1TK5 - chains T and A of the 4 polymer chains in the assembly; structure by X-ray diffraction, 2.20 A resolution.

# Chain T
Molecule: 26-nt DNA strand
Sequence (26 nucleotides; each row starts with the number of its first residue):
   851 CCCGCTGGCA CTGGCCGTCG TTTTCG
Unresolved in the structure: 851-854, 868-876
Modified positions: 8OG (8-oxo-2'-deoxy-guanosine-5'-monophosphate) at position 854

# Chain A
Name: DNA polymerase
Organism: Enterobacteria phage T7
Notes: EC 2.7.7.7
UniProtKB: P00581 (DPOL_BPT7); residue numbers follow UniProt; this construct covers 1-117, 124-704
Amino-acid sequence (698 residues; each row starts with the number of its first residue; note: 6 numbers in that range are skipped by the numbering (no residue carries them; nothing is unmodelled there)):
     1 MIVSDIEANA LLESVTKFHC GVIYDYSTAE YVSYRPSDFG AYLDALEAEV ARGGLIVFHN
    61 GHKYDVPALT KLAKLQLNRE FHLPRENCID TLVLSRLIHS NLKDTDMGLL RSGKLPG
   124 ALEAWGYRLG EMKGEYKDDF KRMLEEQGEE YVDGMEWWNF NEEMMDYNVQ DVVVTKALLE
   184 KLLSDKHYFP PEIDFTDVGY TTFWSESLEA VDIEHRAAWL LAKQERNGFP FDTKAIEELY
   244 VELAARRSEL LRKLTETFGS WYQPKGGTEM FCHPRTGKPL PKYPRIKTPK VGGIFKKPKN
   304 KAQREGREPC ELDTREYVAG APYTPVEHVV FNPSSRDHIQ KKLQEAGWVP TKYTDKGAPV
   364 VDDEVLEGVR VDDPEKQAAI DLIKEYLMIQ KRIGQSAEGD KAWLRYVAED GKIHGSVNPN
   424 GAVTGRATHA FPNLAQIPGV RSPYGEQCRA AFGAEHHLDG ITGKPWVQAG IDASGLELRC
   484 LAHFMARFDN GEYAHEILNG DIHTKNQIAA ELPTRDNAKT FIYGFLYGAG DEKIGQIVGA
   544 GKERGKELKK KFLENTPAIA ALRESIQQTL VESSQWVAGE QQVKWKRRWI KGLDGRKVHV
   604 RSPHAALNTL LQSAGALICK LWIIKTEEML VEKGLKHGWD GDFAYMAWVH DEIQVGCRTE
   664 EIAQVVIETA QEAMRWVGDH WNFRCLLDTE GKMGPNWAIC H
Unresolved in the structure: 302-303, 311-312, 533-536, 577-585
Bound ions: Mg2+ near Asp5 (its only coordinating residue here)
Swiss-Prot annotation at these positions:
  - binding site (Mg(2+)): Asp5, Glu7, Asp174, Asp475, Ala476, Asp654
  - binding site (substrate): His506, Arg518, Lys522, Tyr526
Reported in the primary citation:
  - conformationally variable residues (order/disorder transition, side-chain flip): Tyr530, Gly531 to Lys536

# How chain T and chain A interact
Residue-residue contacts - 38 pairs, chain T then chain A:
  DC855(T) - Tyr530(A)  base contact
  DC855(T) - His607(A)  salt bridge to the phosphate
  DC855(T) - Asn611(A)  sugar contact
  DC855(T) - Gln615(A)  base contact
  DT856(T) - Ala425(A)  phosphate contact
  DT856(T) - Val426(A)  phosphate contact
  DT856(T) - Arg429(A)  base contact
  DT856(T) - Arg604(A)  salt bridge to the phosphate
  DT856(T) - Gln615(A)  hydrogen bond to the sugar
  DG857(T) - Ala425(A)  phosphate contact
  DG857(T) - Val426(A)  hydrogen bond to the phosphate
  DG857(T) - Thr431(A)  phosphate contact
  DG857(T) - Gln439(A)  base contact
  DG857(T) - Arg604(A)  salt bridge to the phosphate
  DG858(T) - His432(A)  sugar contact
  DG858(T) - Ala433(A)  phosphate contact
  DG858(T) - Asn436(A)  hydrogen bond to the sugar
  DG858(T) - Gln439(A)  hydrogen bond to the base
  DC859(T) - Lys404(A)  salt bridge to the phosphate
  DC859(T) - Ala433(A)  phosphate contact
  DC859(T) - Phe434(A)  hydrogen bond to the phosphate
  DC859(T) - Pro435(A)  phosphate contact
  DC859(T) - Asn436(A)  phosphate contact
  DC859(T) - Gln439(A)  sugar contact
  DA860(T) - Gly397(A)  sugar contact
  DA860(T) - Gly402(A)  phosphate contact
  DA860(T) - Asp403(A)  hydrogen bond to the phosphate
  DA860(T) - Lys404(A)  hydrogen bond to the phosphate
  DA860(T) - Ala405(A)  phosphate contact
  DC861(T) - Ser337(A)  phosphate contact
  DC861(T) - Gln393(A)  hydrogen bond to the phosphate
  DC861(T) - Gly397(A)  phosphate contact
  DT862(T) - Asn335(A)  hydrogen bond to the phosphate
  DT862(T) - Ser337(A)  phosphate contact
  DT862(T) - Ser338(A)  hydrogen bond to the phosphate
  DG863(T) - Ser338(A)  hydrogen bond to the phosphate
  DG863(T) - Asp340(A)  phosphate contact
  DG863(T) - His341(A)  salt bridge to the phosphate
Other interface residues (no listed pair), chain A (32 interface residues in all): Lys103, Lys394, Gln398, Glu401, Gly424, Ala608

# Overview
9 residues of chain T and 32 residues of chain A are in contact, with 11 hydrogen bonds and 5 salt bridges.
Polar contacts include DG858(T)-Gln439(A), DT856(T)-Gln615(A) and DG858(T)-Asn436(A). Curated annotation
(UniProt) lists 6 Mg2+-binding residues and 4 substrate-binding residues on chain A. From the paper:
conformational variability at Tyr530(A) and Gly531(A).
Here chain T is a 26-nt DNA strand and chain A is DNA polymerase (Enterobacteria phage T7). Entry 1TK5 (T7 DNA
polymerase binary complex with 8 oxo guanosine in the templating strand) was determined by X-ray diffraction,
deposited together with 1T8E, 1TK0, 1TK8 and 1TKD.
